PDB entry 4YHI | X-ray diffraction, 1.90 A resolution | chains A and B

Chain A:
Protein: aDabi-Fab2a heavy chain
From: Homo sapiens
Chain sequence (222 residues; numbered 1 to 222; the number before each row is that of its first residue):
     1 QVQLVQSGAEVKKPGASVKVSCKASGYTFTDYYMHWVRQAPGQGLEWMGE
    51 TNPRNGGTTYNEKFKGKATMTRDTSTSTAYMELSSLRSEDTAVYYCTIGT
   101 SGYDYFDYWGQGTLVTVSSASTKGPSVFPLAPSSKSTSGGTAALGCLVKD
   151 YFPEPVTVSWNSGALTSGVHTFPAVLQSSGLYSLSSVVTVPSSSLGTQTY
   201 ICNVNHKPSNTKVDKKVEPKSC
Disulfides: Cys22-Cys96, Cys146-Cys202
Ligand contacts: 4CC (N-[(2-{[(4-carbamimidoylphenyl)amino]methyl}-1-methyl-1H-benzimidazol-5-yl)carbonyl]-N-pyridin-2-yl-beta-alanine): Thr30, Asp31, Tyr33, His35, Glu50, Asn52, Arg54, Gly99, Gly102, Tyr103, Asp104, Tyr105, Phe106

Chain B:
Protein: aDabi-Fab2a light chain
From: Homo sapiens
Chain sequence (219 residues; numbered 1 to 219; the number before each row is that of its first residue):
     1 DIVMTQTPLSLSVTPGQPASISCRSSQSIVHSDGNIYLEWYLQKPGQSPK
    51 LLIYKVSYRFSGVPDRFSGSGSGTDFTLKISRVEAEDVGVYYCFQASHVP
   101 YTFGQGTKLEIKRTVAAPSVFIFPPSDEQLKSGTASVVCLLNNFYPREAK
   151 VQWKVDNALQSGNSQESVTEQDSKDSTYSLSSTLTLSKADYEKHKVYACE
   201 VTHQGLSSPVTKSFNRGEC
Disulfides: Cys23-Cys93, Cys139-Cys199
Ligand contacts: 4CC (N-[(2-{[(4-carbamimidoylphenyl)amino]methyl}-1-methyl-1H-benzimidazol-5-yl)carbonyl]-N-pyridin-2-yl-beta-alanine): Glu39, Tyr41, Phe94, Ala96, Tyr101

Interface between chain A and chain B:
Residue-residue contacts (78; chain A residue first):
  Gln39(A) with Gln43(B), hydrogen bond; Tyr92(B), hydrogen bond
  Leu45(A) with Tyr92(B), hydrophobic; Phe103(B)
  Trp47(A) with Val99(B), hydrophobic; Pro100(B), hydrophobic; Tyr101(B)
  Glu50(A) with Tyr101(B), hydrogen bond
  Asn61(A) with Pro100(B)
  Tyr95(A) with Gln43(B), hydrogen bond; Gln47(B), hydrogen bond (side chain-backbone); Ser48(B)
  Tyr103(A) with His31(B); Asp33(B), hydrogen bond; Tyr37(B)
  Asp104(A) with Tyr37(B); Glu39(B); Tyr54(B); Lys55(B)
  Tyr105(A) with Glu39(B); Tyr41(B); Leu51(B), hydrophobic; Tyr54(B), hydrophobic; Phe60(B)
  Phe106(A) with Glu39(B); Tyr41(B), hydrogen bond (backbone-side chain); Leu51(B); Phe94(B), hydrophobic
  Asp107(A) with Phe60(B)
  Trp109(A) with Ser48(B); Pro49(B), hydrogen bond (side chain-backbone)
  Gly110(A) with Ser48(B), hydrogen bond (backbone-side chain)
  Gln111(A) with Ser48(B)
  Phe128(A) with Ser126(B); Gln129(B)
  Pro129(A) with Ser126(B); Glu128(B)
  Leu130(A) with Phe123(B); Val138(B), hydrophobic
  Ala131(A) with Phe123(B)
  Lys135(A) with Phe121(B); Ile122(B), hydrogen bond (backbone-backbone); Ser213(B), hydrogen bond (side chain-backbone)
  Ser136(A) with Phe121(B); Ile122(B); Phe123(B)
  Thr137(A) with Phe121(B)
  Ser138(A) with Ser119(B); Phe121(B)
  Ala143(A) with Phe121(B), hydrophobic; Phe123(B); Leu140(B), hydrophobic
  Leu147(A) with Ser136(B)
  Lys149(A) with Gln129(B); Ser136(B)
  His170(A) with Asn142(B), hydrogen bond; Asn143(B); Ser179(B)
  Phe172(A) with Leu140(B), hydrophobic; Ser167(B); Thr169(B); Ser179(B); Leu180(B); Ser181(B)
  Pro173(A) with Ser167(B), hydrogen bond (backbone-side chain); Val168(B)
  Val175(A) with Gln165(B); Glu166(B); Ser167(B)
  Leu176(A) with Gln165(B), hydrogen bond (backbone-side chain)
  Gln177(A) with Gln165(B)
  Ser185(A) with Ser181(B), hydrogen bond
  Val187(A) with Leu140(B), hydrophobic
  Thr189(A) with Asn142(B)
  Lys215(A) with Glu128(B), salt bridge
  Lys220(A) with Asp127(B), salt bridge
  Cys222(A) with Glu218(B), hydrogen bond (side chain-backbone); Cys219(B), disulfide
Interface residues without a listed pair, chain A (44 interface residues in all): His35, Val37, Glu46, Thr59, Tyr60, Thr141, Leu144
Interface residues without a listed pair, chain B (48 interface residues in all): Asp1, Thr134, Asp172, Thr185, Phe214
Inter-chain disulfides: Cys222(A)-Cys219(B)

Overview:
44 residues of chain A face 48 of chain B across their interface; the contacts include 1 disulfide bond, 16
hydrogen bonds and 2 salt bridges. Among the polar pairs are Lys215(A)-Glu128(B), Lys220(A)-Asp127(B) and
Gln39(A)-Gln43(B). Compound 4CC is bound between chain A and chain B.
Here chain A is aDabi-Fab2a heavy chain and chain B is aDabi-Fab2a light chain, both from Homo sapiens. Entry
4YHI (Reversal Agent for Dabigatran) was determined by X-ray diffraction, deposited together with 4YGV, 4YHK,
4YHL, 4YHM, 4YHN and 4YHO.
